Entry 8TSL (electron microscopy, 3.40 A resolution); this record covers chains C and F of the 12 polymer chains in the assembly.

Chain C:
Name: Transport permease protein
Organism: Caldimonas thermodepolymerans
Reference sequence: A0A2S5T447 (A0A2S5T447_9BURK); residues 3-271 here correspond to UniProt positions 1-269 (UniProt number = residue number - 2)
Sequence (274 residues; numbered -2 to 271; the number before each row is that of its first residue; numbers below 1 keep their minus sign (Met-2 is residue -2)):
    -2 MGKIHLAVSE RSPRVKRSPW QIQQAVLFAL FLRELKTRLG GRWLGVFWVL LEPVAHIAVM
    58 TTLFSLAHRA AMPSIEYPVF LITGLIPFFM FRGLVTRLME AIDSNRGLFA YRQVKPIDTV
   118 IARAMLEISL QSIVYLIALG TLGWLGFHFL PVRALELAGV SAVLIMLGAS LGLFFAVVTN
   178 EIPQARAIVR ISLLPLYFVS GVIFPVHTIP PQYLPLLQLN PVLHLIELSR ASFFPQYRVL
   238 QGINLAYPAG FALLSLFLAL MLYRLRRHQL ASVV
Disordered / not traced: -2 to 13, 270-271
Construct notes: initiating methionine (-2); expression tag (-1 to 2); conflict Leu3 (Met1 in A0A2S5T447)
From the paper describing this entry:
  - mutagenesis - R89K: decreased stability

Chain F:
Name: Capsular biosynthesis protein
Organism: Caldimonas thermodepolymerans
Reference sequence: A0A2S5T4A0 (A0A2S5T4A0_9BURK); residues 3-371 here correspond to UniProt positions 2-370 (UniProt number = residue number - 1)
Sequence (390 residues; numbered -2 to 387; the number before each row is that of its first residue; numbers below 1 keep their minus sign (Met-2 is residue -2)):
    -2 MGKIHMKLVS RLTAKRLQWA LVYLPMLVAT VYFLVFSADR YVSESVITVR QTSSNAPTGG
    58 MSGAALLLAG LTPASREDTC YLQTYIHSMG LLQKLDQQLK LREHFGTPLR DPLFRLWGGT
   118 SQEWFLEYYR SRVEVLMDDI CGLLTVRVQG FEPEFAQALN RAILEESERF VNELSHRMAR
   178 EQGQFAEAEL ERATARLQEA KRQLIAFQAK HKLLDPLAQA QATGTLTAEL QAALTRQEAE
   238 LRNALTYLNE DSYQVKALRS QINALRQQID EERLRATAGK NGDRINAVAA EFHDLQLQVG
   298 FAEDAYKLAL AAVESARIEA TRKLKSLVVV EPPVLPEIAE YPRRWYNLAT LLVVCCLIYG
   358 VVSLVVATIR DHQDGSGSGS HHHHHHHHHH
Disordered / not traced: -2 to 2, 49-71, 177-320, 370-387
Construct notes: initiating methionine (-2); expression tag (-1 to 2, 372-387); conflict Cys77 (Leu76 in A0A2S5T4A0), Cys138 (Ser137 in A0A2S5T4A0)

Interface between chain C and chain F:
Pairs across the interface - 18 pairs, chain C then chain F:
  Phe25(C) with Ala364(F), hydrophobic
  Phe28(C) with Leu361(F), hydrophobic
  Leu32(C) with Thr365(F)
  Met69(C) with Asp136(F)
  Pro70(C) with Asp136(F)
  Ser129(C) with Leu354(F)
  Ile130(C) with Val358(F), hydrophobic
  Arg150(C) with Tyr343(F)
  Ala151(C) with Tyr343(F), hydrogen bond (backbone-side chain); Thr347(F)
  Leu152(C) with Tyr343(F), hydrogen bond (backbone-side chain); Ala346(F), hydrophobic; Thr347(F); Val350(F), hydrophobic
  Ala155(C) with Val350(F), hydrophobic
  Gln233(C) with Leu133(F)
  Arg235(C) with Asp136(F), salt bridge; Ile137(F)
Also at the interface, not in a pair above, chain C (17 interface residues in all): Leu29, Ser126, Leu133, Val149
Also at the interface, not in a pair above, chain F (16 interface residues in all): Thr142, Arg340, Ile355, Asp368

Summary:
17 residues of chain C and 16 residues of chain F are in contact, with 2 hydrogen bonds and 1 salt bridge.
Polar pairs include Arg235(C)-Asp136(F), Ala151(C)-Tyr343(F) and Leu152(C)-Tyr343(F). From the paper: R89K of
chain C reduces stability.
Chain C is Transport permease protein and chain F is Capsular biosynthesis protein, both from Caldimonas
thermodepolymerans; the structure, S. thermodepolymerans KpsM-KpsE in Apo 2 state with rigid body fitted KpsT,
was determined by electron microscopy (same publication as 8TSH, 8TSI, 8TSW, 8TT3 and 8TUN).
